1JOL - chains A and B; structure by X-ray diffraction, 1.96 A resolution.

== Chain A (and B) ==
Name: Dihydrofolate reductase
Organism: Escherichia coli
Notes: EC 1.5.1.3; chain B of this document is another copy of the same molecule, construct and numbering; everything in this record applies to it too
UniProt: P0ABQ4 (DYR_ECOLI); residue numbers follow UniProt; this construct covers 1-159
Chain sequence (159 residues; row label = number of the first residue in the row):
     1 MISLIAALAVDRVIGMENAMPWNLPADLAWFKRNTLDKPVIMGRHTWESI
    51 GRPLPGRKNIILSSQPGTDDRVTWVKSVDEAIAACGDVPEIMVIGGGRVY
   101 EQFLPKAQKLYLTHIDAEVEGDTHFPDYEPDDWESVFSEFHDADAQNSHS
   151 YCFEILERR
Sequence notes: conflict D37 (Asn in P0ABQ4)
Residues lining bound ligands: 6S-folinic acid (FFO; N-[4-({[(6S)-2-amino-5-formyl-4-oxo-3,4,5,6,7,8-hexahydropteridin-6-yl]methyl}amino)benzoyl]-L-glutamic acid): I5, A6, A7, D27, L28, W30, F31, K32, I50, R52, L54, P55, R57, I94, Y100, T113

== Interface between chain A and chain B ==
Residue-residue contacts (35; chain A residue first):
  E17(A) - A145(B)
  N18(A) - A143(B)
  N18(A) - D144(B)
  N18(A) - A145(B)
  A19(A) - D144(B)  hydrogen bond (backbone-backbone)
  A19(A) - A145(B)
  A19(A) - Q146(B)
  A19(A) - N147(B)
  A19(A) - S148(B)
  M20(A) - S148(B)
  P21(A) - P21(B)
  P21(A) - S148(B)
  P21(A) - H149(B)
  W22(A) - P21(B)
  W22(A) - W22(B)
  W22(A) - N23(B)
  N23(A) - M20(B)
  N23(A) - W22(B)
  E48(A) - Q146(B)
  S49(A) - A145(B)  hydrogen bond (side chain-backbone)
  S49(A) - Q146(B)
  I50(A) - Q146(B)
  G51(A) - Q146(B)
  A143(A) - N18(B)
  D144(A) - N18(B)
  D144(A) - A19(B)  hydrogen bond (backbone-backbone)
  A145(A) - A19(B)
  Q146(A) - A19(B)
  Q146(A) - S49(B)  hydrogen bond (side chain-backbone)
  N147(A) - N18(B)
  N147(A) - A19(B)
  S148(A) - A19(B)
  S148(A) - M20(B)
  S148(A) - P21(B)
  H149(A) - P21(B)
Interface residues without a listed pair, chain B (15 interface residues in all): E48

== In short ==
The interface between chain A and chain B involves 18 residues on one side and 15 on the other; the contacts
include 4 hydrogen bonds. Polar pairs include S49(A)-A145(B), Q146(A)-S49(B) and A19(A)-D144(B). Bound to
chain A: 6S-folinic acid.
Both chains are Dihydrofolate reductase (Escherichia coli). Entry 1JOL (The crystal structure of the binary
complex between folinic acid (leucovorin) and E. coli dihydrofolate reductase) was determined by X-ray
diffraction, deposited together with 1JOM.
